Entry 8PBD (electron microscopy, 2.83 A resolution); this record covers chains C and T of the 21 polymer chains in the assembly.

[Chain C]
Name: DNA repair protein RAD51 homolog 1
From: Homo sapiens
Reference sequence: Q06609 (RAD51_HUMAN); numbering as in UniProt (aligned over 1-339)
Amino-acid sequence (339 residues; numbered 1 to 339; the number before each row is that of its first residue):
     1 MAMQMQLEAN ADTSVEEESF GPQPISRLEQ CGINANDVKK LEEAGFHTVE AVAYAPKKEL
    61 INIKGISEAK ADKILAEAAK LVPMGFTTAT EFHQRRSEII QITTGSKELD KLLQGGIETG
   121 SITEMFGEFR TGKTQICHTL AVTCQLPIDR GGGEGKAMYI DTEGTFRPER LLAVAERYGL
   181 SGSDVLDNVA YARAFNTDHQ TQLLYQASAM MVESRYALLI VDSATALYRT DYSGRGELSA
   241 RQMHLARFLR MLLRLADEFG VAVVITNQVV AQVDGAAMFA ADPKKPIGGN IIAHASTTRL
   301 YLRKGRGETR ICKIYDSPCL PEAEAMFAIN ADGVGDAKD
Disordered / not traced: 1-20, 275-282
Metal / ion sites: Ca2+ site 1: Thr-134, Glu-163 (together with ATP); Ca2+ site 2: Ala-293, Ser-296 (together with ATP)
Small-molecule neighbours:
  - ATP (adenosine-5'-triphosphate), molecule 1: Glu-128, Phe-129, Arg-130, Thr-131, Gly-132, Lys-133, Thr-134, Gln-135, Glu-163, Arg-170, Arg-310, Ile-329, Asn-330, Ala-331
  - ATP, molecule 2: Ala-293, His-294, Ser-296, Ile-314, Tyr-315, Asp-316, Ser-317, Pro-318, Cys-319, Leu-320, Pro-321, Glu-322
Reported in the primary citation:
  - mutagenesis - D184A, D184A/D187A: decreased binding to Breast cancer type 2 susceptibility protein
  - mutagenesis - D184A, D184A/D187A: decreased binding to BRC4

[Chain T]
Molecule: DNA strand 1
Sequence (27 nucleotides; row label = number of the first residue in the row):
     1 GGAGGAGGAG GAGGAGGAGG AGGAGGA

[How chain C and chain T interact]
Pairs across the interface (23):
  Arg-229(C) / DA21(T)  salt bridge to the phosphate
  Arg-235(C) / DG19(T)  base contact
  Leu-238(C) / DG19(T)  sugar contact
  Ser-239(C) / DG17(T)  base contact
  Arg-241(C) / DG19(T)  phosphate contact
  Arg-241(C) / DG20(T)  salt bridge to the phosphate
  Gln-242(C) / DA18(T)  phosphate contact
  Gln-242(C) / DG19(T)  phosphate contact
  Val-270(C) / DA21(T)  sugar contact
  Val-270(C) / DG22(T)  phosphate contact
  Ala-271(C) / DA21(T)  base contact
  Ala-271(C) / DG22(T)  hydrogen bond to the phosphate
  Val-273(C) / DA21(T)  base contact
  Val-273(C) / DG22(T)  base contact
  Asp-274(C) / DA21(T)  base contact
  Ile-287(C) / DG20(T)  phosphate contact
  Gly-288(C) / DG19(T)  phosphate contact
  Gly-288(C) / DG20(T)  hydrogen bond to the phosphate
  Gly-289(C) / DG19(T)  phosphate contact
  Gly-289(C) / DG20(T)  phosphate contact
  Asn-290(C) / DG19(T)  hydrogen bond to the phosphate
  Ile-291(C) / DA18(T)  phosphate contact
  Ile-291(C) / DG19(T)  hydrogen bond to the phosphate
Also at the interface, not in a pair above, chain C (18 interface residues in all): Met-243, Gln-272, Pro-286

[In short]
The interface between chain C and chain T involves 18 residues on one side and 6 on the other, with 4 hydrogen
bonds and 2 salt bridges. Among the polar pairs are Ala-271(C)/DG22(T), Gly-288(C)/DG20(T) and
Asn-290(C)/DG19(T). The paper reports that D184A and D184A/D187A of chain C reduce binding to Breast cancer
type 2 susceptibility protein; D184A and D184A/D187A of chain C reduce binding to BRC4.
Chain C is DNA repair protein RAD51 homolog 1 (Homo sapiens) and chain T is DNA strand 1; the structure, RAD51
filament on dsDNA bound by the BRCA2 c-terminus, was determined by electron microscopy, deposited together
with 8PBC.
